PDB entry 7LS5 | electron microscopy, 2.74 A resolution | chains R and S of the 28 polymer chains in the assembly

[Chain R]
Name: Proteasome subunit alpha type-4
Source organism: Saccharomyces cerevisiae (strain ATCC 204508 / S288c)
Notes: EC 3.4.25.1
Reference sequence: P40303 (PSA4_YEAST); residues 1-254 here = UniProt positions 1-254
Sequence (254 residues; row label = number of the first residue in the row):
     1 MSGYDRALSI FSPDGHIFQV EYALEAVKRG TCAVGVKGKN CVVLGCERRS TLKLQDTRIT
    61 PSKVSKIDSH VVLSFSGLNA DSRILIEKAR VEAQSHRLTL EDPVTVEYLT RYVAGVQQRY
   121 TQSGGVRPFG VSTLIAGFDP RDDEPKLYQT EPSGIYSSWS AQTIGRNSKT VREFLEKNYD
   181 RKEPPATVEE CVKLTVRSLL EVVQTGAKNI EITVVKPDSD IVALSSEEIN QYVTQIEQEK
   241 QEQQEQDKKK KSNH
Not modelled in the structure: 1-2, 50-53, 204-205, 244-254
Swiss-Prot annotation at these positions:
  - modified residue: Thr-60 (Phosphothreonine)

[Chain S]
Name: Proteasome subunit alpha type-5
Source organism: Saccharomyces cerevisiae (strain ATCC 204508 / S288c)
Notes: EC 3.4.25.1
Reference sequence: P32379 (PSA5_YEAST); residue numbers follow UniProt; this construct covers 1-260
Sequence (260 residues; row label = number of the first residue in the row):
     1 MFLTRSEYDR GVSTFSPEGR LFQVEYSLEA IKLGSTAIGI ATKEGVVLGV EKRATSPLLE
    61 SDSIEKIVEI DRHIGCAMSG LTADARSMIE HARTAAVTHN LYYDEDINVE SLTQSVCDLA
   121 LRFGEGASGE ERLMSRPFGV ALLIAGHDAD DGYQLFHAEP SGTFYRYNAK AIGSGSEGAQ
   181 AELLNEWHSS LTLKEAELLV LKILKQVMEE KLDENNAQLS CITKQDGFKI YDNEKTAELI
   241 KELKEKEAAE SPEEADVEMS
Not modelled in the structure: 1-8, 127-132, 251-260

[How chain R and chain S interact]
Pairs across the interface (64; chain R residue first):
  Asp-5(R) with Glu-125(S); Gly-126(S), hydrogen bond (side chain-backbone)
  Arg-6(R) with Asp-9(S), salt bridge; Glu-125(S)
  Ala-7(R) with Val-12(S), hydrophobic; Glu-125(S), hydrogen bond (backbone-side chain); Ser-135(S)
  Leu-8(R) with Ser-135(S)
  Ser-9(R) with Ser-135(S), hydrogen bond (backbone-side chain); Arg-136(S)
  Ile-10(R) with Val-12(S), hydrophobic; Gln-23(S)
  Phe-11(R) with Gln-23(S), hydrogen bond (backbone-side chain); Tyr-26(S), hydrophobic; Ser-27(S); Ala-30(S), hydrophobic; Leu-81(S), hydrophobic; Arg-136(S); Pro-137(S); Gly-139(S)
  Ser-12(R) with Tyr-26(S)
  Pro-13(R) with Tyr-26(S)
  Gly-15(R) with Tyr-26(S); Glu-29(S); Ala-30(S)
  Ile-17(R) with Leu-81(S), hydrophobic; Arg-136(S)
  Lys-37(R) with Glu-60(S), salt bridge
  Ala-114(R) with Arg-86(S)
  Gly-115(R) with Arg-86(S)
  Gln-118(R) with Ala-83(S); Asp-84(S), hydrogen bond
  Thr-121(R) with Arg-136(S), hydrogen bond (backbone-side chain)
  Gln-122(R) with Met-134(S); Ser-135(S), hydrogen bond (backbone-backbone); Arg-136(S), hydrogen bond (side chain-backbone); Pro-137(S); Phe-138(S)
  Ser-123(R) with Ser-135(S)
  Ser-153(R) with Ala-83(S)
  Gly-154(R) with Ala-83(S); Arg-86(S), hydrogen bond (backbone-side chain)
  Ile-155(R) with Thr-82(S); Ala-83(S), hydrophobic
  Tyr-156(R) with Arg-86(S)
  Ser-157(R) with Ser-63(S)
  Ser-158(R) with Leu-59(S); Glu-60(S), hydrogen bond (backbone-backbone); Ser-63(S), hydrogen bond (backbone-side chain)
  Trp-159(R) with Thr-55(S); Ser-56(S); Leu-58(S); Leu-59(S)
  Ser-160(R) with Leu-58(S), hydrogen bond (backbone-backbone); Glu-60(S)
  Ala-161(R) with Leu-58(S)
  Leu-175(R) with Leu-58(S), hydrophobic
  Glu-176(R) with Ser-56(S), hydrogen bond; Pro-57(S); Leu-58(S)
  Tyr-179(R) with Leu-58(S), hydrophobic
  Arg-181(R) with Pro-57(S), hydrogen bond (side chain-backbone); Leu-59(S); Glu-60(S)
Interface residues without a listed pair, chain R (36 interface residues in all): Asp-14, His-16, Arg-111, Gly-124, Arg-172
Interface residues without a listed pair, chain S (28 interface residues in all): Leu-33

[In short]
Chain R and chain S form an interface of 36 and 28 residues respectively, with 14 hydrogen bonds and 2 salt
bridges. Polar contacts include Arg-6(R)/Asp-9(S), Lys-37(R)/Glu-60(S) and Asp-5(R)/Gly-126(S).
Here chain R is Proteasome subunit alpha type-4 and chain S is Proteasome subunit alpha type-5, both from
Saccharomyces cerevisiae (strain ATCC 204508 / S288c). Entry 7LS5 (Cryo-EM structure of the Pre3-1 20S
proteasome core particle) was determined by electron microscopy together with 7LS6 and 7LSX from the same
study.
